7MEI - chains a and r of the 30 polymer chains in the assembly; structure by electron microscopy, 3.54 A resolution.

Chain a:
Name: DNA-directed RNA polymerase subunit
From: Saccharomyces cerevisiae
Notes: EC 2.7.7.6
Reference sequence: A0A6A5Q1P2 (A0A6A5Q1P2_YEASX); residue numbers follow UniProt; this construct covers 1-1733
Amino-acid sequence (1733 residues; numbered 1 to 1733; the number before each row is that of its first residue):
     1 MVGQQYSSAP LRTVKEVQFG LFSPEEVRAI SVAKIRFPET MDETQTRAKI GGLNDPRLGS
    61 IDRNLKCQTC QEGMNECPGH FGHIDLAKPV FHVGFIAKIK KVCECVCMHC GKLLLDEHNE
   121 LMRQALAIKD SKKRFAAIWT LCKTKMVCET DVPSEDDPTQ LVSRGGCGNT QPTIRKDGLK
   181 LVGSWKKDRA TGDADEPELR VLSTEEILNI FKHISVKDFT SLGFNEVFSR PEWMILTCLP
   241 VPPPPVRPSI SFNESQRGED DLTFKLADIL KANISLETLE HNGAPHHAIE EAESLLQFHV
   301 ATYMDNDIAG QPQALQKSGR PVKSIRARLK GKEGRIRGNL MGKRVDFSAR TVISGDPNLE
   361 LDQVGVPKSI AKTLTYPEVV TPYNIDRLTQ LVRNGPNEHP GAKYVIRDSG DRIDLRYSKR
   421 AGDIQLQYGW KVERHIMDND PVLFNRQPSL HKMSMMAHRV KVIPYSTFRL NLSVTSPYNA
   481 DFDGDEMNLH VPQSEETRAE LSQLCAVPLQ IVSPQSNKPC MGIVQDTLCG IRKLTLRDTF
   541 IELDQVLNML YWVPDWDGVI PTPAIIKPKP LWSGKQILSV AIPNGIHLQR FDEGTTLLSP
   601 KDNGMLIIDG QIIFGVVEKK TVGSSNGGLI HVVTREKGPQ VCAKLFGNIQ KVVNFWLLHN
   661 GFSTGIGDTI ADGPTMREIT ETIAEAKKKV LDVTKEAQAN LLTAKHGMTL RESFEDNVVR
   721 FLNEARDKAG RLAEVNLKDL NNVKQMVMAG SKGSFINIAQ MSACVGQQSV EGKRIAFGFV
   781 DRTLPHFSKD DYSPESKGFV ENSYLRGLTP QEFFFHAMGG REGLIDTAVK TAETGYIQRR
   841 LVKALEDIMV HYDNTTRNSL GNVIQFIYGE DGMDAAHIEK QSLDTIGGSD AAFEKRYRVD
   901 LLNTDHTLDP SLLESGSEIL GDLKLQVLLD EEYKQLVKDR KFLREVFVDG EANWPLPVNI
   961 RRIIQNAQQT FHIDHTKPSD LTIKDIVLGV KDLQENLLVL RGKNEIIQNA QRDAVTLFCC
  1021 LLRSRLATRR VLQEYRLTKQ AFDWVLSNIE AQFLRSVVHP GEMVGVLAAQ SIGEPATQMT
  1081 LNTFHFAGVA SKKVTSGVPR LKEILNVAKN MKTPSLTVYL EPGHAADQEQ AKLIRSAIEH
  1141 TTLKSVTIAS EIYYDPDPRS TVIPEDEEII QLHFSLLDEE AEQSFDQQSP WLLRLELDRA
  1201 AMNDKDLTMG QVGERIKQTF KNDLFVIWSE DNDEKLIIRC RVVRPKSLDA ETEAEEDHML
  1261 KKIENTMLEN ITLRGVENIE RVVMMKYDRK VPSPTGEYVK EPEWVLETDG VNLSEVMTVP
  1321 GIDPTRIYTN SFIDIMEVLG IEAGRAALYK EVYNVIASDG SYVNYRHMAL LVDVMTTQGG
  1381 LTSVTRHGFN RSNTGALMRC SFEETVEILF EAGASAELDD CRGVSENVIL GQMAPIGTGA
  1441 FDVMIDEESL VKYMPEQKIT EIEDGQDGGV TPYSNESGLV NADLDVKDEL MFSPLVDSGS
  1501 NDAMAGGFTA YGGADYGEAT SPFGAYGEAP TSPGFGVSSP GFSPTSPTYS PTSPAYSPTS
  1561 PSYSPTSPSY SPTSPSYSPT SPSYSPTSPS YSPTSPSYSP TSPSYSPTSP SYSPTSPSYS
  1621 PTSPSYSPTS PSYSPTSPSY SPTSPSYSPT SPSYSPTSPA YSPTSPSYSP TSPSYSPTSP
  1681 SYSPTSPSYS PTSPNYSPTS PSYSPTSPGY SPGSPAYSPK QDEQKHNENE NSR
Disordered / not traced: 1, 1082-1092, 1176-1184, 1246-1253, 1455-1733
Bound ions: Zn2+ site 1: Cys67, Cys70, His80; Zn2+ site 2: Cys110, Cys148, Cys167; Mg2+ site 1: Asp481, Asp483, Asp485 (shared with C48(r) of chain r); Mg2+ site 2: Asn1393, Thr1394
Reported in the primary citation:
  - binding site for the 15-nt RNA strand: Lys619, Lys620

Chain r:
Molecule: 16-nt RNA strand
Sequence (16 nucleotides; each row starts with the number of its first residue):
    33 AACUAGCUCU ACUAUC
Bound ions: Mg2+: C48 (shared with Asp481(a), Asp483(a), Asp485(a) of chain a)

Interface between chain a and chain r:
Residue-residue contacts (11):
  Arg63(a) - U36(r)  salt bridge to the phosphate
  Ile250(a) - G38(r)  hydrogen bond to the base
  Ser251(a) - G38(r)  base contact
  Phe252(a) - C39(r)  base contact
  Asn253(a) - G38(r)  hydrogen bond to the base
  Tyr417(a) - A33(r)  base contact
  Lys419(a) - A33(r)  base contact
  Asp481(a) - C48(r)  phosphate contact
  Asp483(a) - C48(r)  phosphate contact
  Asp485(a) - U47(r)  hydrogen bond to the sugar
  Asp485(a) - C48(r)  phosphate contact
Other interface residues (no listed pair), chain a (11 interface residues in all): Arg446

Overview:
11 residues of chain a and 6 residues of chain r are in contact; the contacts include 3 hydrogen bonds and 1
salt bridge. Among the polar pairs are Ile250(a)-G38(r), Asn253(a)-G38(r) and Asp485(a)-U47(r). Cys67(a),
Cys70(a) and His80(a) form the Zn2+ site 1. The paper reports a binding site for the 15-nt RNA strand at
Lys619(a) and Lys620(a).
Chain a is DNA-directed RNA polymerase subunit (Saccharomyces cerevisiae) and chain r is a 16-nt RNA strand;
the structure, Composite structure of EC+EC, was determined by electron microscopy, deposited together with
7MK9, 7MKA, 7ML0, 7ML1, 7ML2, 7ML3 and 7ML4.
